Entry 8UNH (electron microscopy, 3.21 A resolution); this record covers chains E and H of the 8 polymer chains in the assembly.

== Chain E ==
Molecule: Sliding-clamp-loader large subunit
Organism: Tequatrovirus T4
UniProtKB: P04526 (LOADL_BPT4); residue numbers follow UniProt; this construct covers 1-319
Sequence (319 residues; each row starts with the number of its first residue):
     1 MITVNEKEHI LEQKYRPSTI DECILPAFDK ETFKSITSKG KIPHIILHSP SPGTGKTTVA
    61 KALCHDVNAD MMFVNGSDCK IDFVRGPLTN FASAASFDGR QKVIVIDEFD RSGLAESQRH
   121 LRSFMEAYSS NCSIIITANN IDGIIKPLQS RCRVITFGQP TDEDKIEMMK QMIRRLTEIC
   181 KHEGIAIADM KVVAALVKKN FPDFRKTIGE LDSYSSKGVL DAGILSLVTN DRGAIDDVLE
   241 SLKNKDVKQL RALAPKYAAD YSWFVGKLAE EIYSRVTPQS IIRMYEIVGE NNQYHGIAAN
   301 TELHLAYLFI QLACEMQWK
Bound ions: Mg2+: Thr57 (together with ATP-gamma-S)
Ligand contacts: ATP-gamma-S (AGS; phosphothiophosphoric acid-adenylate ester): Glu12, Gln13, Tyr15, Arg16, Pro17, Cys23, Ile24, Leu25, Pro52, Gly53, Thr54, Gly55, Lys56, Thr57, Thr58, Glu108, Asn139, Met172, Arg175, Phe204, Arg205, Ile208, Arg232
Curated features (UniProtKB/Swiss-Prot):
  - binding site (ATP): Glu12 to Tyr15, Ile24, Gly53 to Thr58, Arg205

== Chain H ==
Molecule: Sliding clamp
Organism: Tequatrovirus T4
UniProtKB: P04525 (CLAMP_BPT4); numbering as in UniProt (aligned over 1-228)
Sequence (228 residues; each row starts with the number of its first residue):
     1 MKLSKDTTAL LKNFATINSG IMLKSGQFIM TRAVNGTTYA EANISDVIDF DVAIYDLNGF
    61 LGILSLVNDD AEISQSEDGN IKIADARSTI FWPAADPSTV VAPNKPIPFP VASAVTEIKA
   121 EDLQQLLRVS RGLQIDTIAI TVKEGKIVIN GFNKVEDSAL TRVKYSLTLG DYDGENTFNF
   181 IINMANMKMQ PGNYKLLLWA KGKQGAAKFE GEHANYVVAL EADSTHDF

== How chain E and chain H interact ==
Residue-residue contacts (17; chain E residue first):
  Thr89(E) - Ala222(H)
  Ala92(E) - Gln204(H)
  Ser93(E) - Lys203(H)
  Ser93(E) - Gln204(H)
  Ala94(E) - Gln204(H)
  Ala95(E) - Gln204(H)
  Phe97(E) - Ile107(H)  hydrophobic
  Phe97(E) - Pro108(H)
  Phe97(E) - Phe109(H)  hydrophobic
  Phe97(E) - Pro110(H)
  Phe97(E) - Trp199(H)  hydrophobic
  Phe97(E) - Ala206(H)  hydrophobic
  Arg100(E) - Asn104(H)
  Tyr128(E) - Lys203(H)
  Tyr128(E) - Ala222(H)
  Asn131(E) - Lys203(H)
  Asn131(E) - Gln204(H)
Interface residues without a listed pair, chain E (13 interface residues in all): Asn90, Asp98, Lys102, Ala127
Interface residues without a listed pair, chain H (16 interface residues in all): Lys105, Gly205, Val217, Ala219, Leu220, Glu221

== Overview ==
13 residues of chain E and 16 residues of chain H are in contact. Ligands of chain E: ATP-gamma-S. UniProt
lists 12 ATP-binding residues on chain E.
Chain E is Sliding-clamp-loader large subunit and chain H is Sliding clamp, both from Tequatrovirus T4; the
structure, Cryo-EM structure of T4 Bacteriophage Clamp Loader with Sliding Clamp, was determined by electron
microscopy together with 8UH7, 8UK9 and 8UNF from the same study.
